Entry 6S50 (X-ray diffraction, 2.00 A resolution); this record covers chains A and B.

Chain A (and B):
Molecule: Streptavidin
Organism: Streptomyces avidinii
Notes: chain B of this document is another copy of the same molecule, construct and numbering; everything in this record applies to it too
Reference sequence: P22629 (SAV_STRAV); the construct has insertions or renumbered stretches relative to UniProt, so the offset changes along the chain: 15-159 = UniProt 39-183; 199-343 = UniProt 39-183
Sequence (343 residues; row label = number of the first residue in the row):
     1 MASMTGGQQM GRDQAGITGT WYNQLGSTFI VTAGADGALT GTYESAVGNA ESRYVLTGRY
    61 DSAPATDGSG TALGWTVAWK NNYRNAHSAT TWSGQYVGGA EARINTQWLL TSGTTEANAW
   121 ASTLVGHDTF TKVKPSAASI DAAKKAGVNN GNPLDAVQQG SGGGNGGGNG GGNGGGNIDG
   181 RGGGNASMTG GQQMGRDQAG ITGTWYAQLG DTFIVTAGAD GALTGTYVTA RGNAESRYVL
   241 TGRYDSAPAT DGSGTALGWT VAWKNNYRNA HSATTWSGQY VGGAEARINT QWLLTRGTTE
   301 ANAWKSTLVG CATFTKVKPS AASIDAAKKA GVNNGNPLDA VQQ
Disordered / not traced: 1-12, 137-196, 321-343 (chain B: 1-12, 137-196, 319-343)
Construct notes: initiating methionine (1); expression tag (2-14); conflict Ala121 (Lys145 in P22629), Ala207 (Asn47 in P22629), Asp211 (Ser51 in P22629), Val228 (Glu68 in P22629), Thr229 (Ser69 in P22629), Arg231 (Val71 in P22629), Arg296 (Ser136 in P22629), Cys311 (His151 in P22629), Ala312 (Asp152 in P22629); linker (160-198)
Residues lining bound ligands:
  - 4IR ({N-(4-{[2-(amino-kappaN)ethyl]sulfamoyl-kappaN}phenyl)-5-[(3aS,4S,6aR)-2-oxohexahydro-1H-thieno[3,4-d]imidazol-4-yl]pentanamide}(chloro)[(1,2,3,4,5-eta)-1,2,3,4,5-pentamethylcyclopentadienyl]iridium(III)), molecule 1: Asn23, Leu25, Ser27, Tyr43, Ser45, Val47, Gly48, Asn49, Ala50, Trp79, Ala86, Ser88, Thr90, Trp92, Trp108, Leu110, Ser112, Thr114, Asn118, Ala121, Ser122, Leu124, Asp128
  - 4IR, molecule 2: Leu209, Asp211, Tyr227, Thr229, Arg231, Gly232, Asn233, Ala234, Trp263, Ala270, Ser272, Thr274, Trp276, Trp292, Leu294, Arg296, Thr298, Lys305, Leu308
  - 4IR, molecule 3: Trp304, Lys305, Leu308
Swiss-Prot annotation at these positions:
  - motif (Cell attachment site): Arg59 to Asp61, Arg243 to Asp245
  - binding site (biotin): Tyr43, Tyr54, Trp92, Trp108, Trp120, Tyr227, Tyr238, Trp276, Trp292, Trp304

Interface between chain A and chain B:
Inter-chain disulfides: Cys311(A)-Cys311(B)
Contacting residue pairs (49):
  Val47(A) with Trp304(B)
  Gly48(A) with Trp304(B)
  Gln107(A) with Gln107(B); Val125(B); Gly126(B), hydrogen bond (side chain-backbone); His127(B)
  Trp108(A) with Trp304(B)
  Leu109(A) with Val309(B), hydrophobic
  Leu110(A) with Trp304(B), hydrophobic
  Ala117(A) with Arg231(B), hydrogen bond (backbone-side chain)
  Trp120(A) with Arg231(B); Gly232(B); Trp292(B); Leu294(B), hydrophobic
  Ala121(A) with Leu308(B)
  Thr123(A) with Leu308(B); Val309(B), hydrogen bond (backbone-backbone)
  Leu124(A) with Lys305(B); Thr307(B); Leu308(B), hydrophobic
  Val125(A) with Gln107(B); Leu293(B), hydrophobic; Thr307(B), hydrogen bond (backbone-backbone); Val309(B), hydrophobic
  Gly126(A) with Gln107(B), hydrogen bond (backbone-side chain)
  His127(A) with His127(B), hydrogen bond
  Gly232(A) with Trp120(B)
  Gln291(A) with Gln291(B); Val309(B); Gly310(B), hydrogen bond (side chain-backbone)
  Trp292(A) with Trp120(B)
  Leu293(A) with Val125(B), hydrophobic
  Leu294(A) with Trp120(B), hydrophobic
  Trp304(A) with Val47(B); Gly48(B); Trp108(B); Leu110(B), hydrophobic
  Lys305(A) with Leu124(B)
  Thr307(A) with Leu124(B); Val125(B), hydrogen bond (backbone-backbone)
  Leu308(A) with Ala121(B); Thr123(B); Leu124(B), hydrophobic
  Val309(A) with Leu109(B), hydrophobic; Thr123(B), hydrogen bond (backbone-backbone); Val125(B), hydrophobic; Gln291(B)
  Gly310(A) with Gln291(B), hydrogen bond (backbone-side chain)
  Cys311(A) with Cys311(B), disulfide
Interface residues without a listed pair, chain A (29 interface residues in all): Leu25, Leu209, Arg231
Interface residues without a listed pair, chain B (28 interface residues in all): Leu25, Leu209

Overview:
29 residues of chain A and 28 residues of chain B are in contact, with 1 disulfide bond and 10 hydrogen bonds.
Polar contacts include Gln107(A)-Gly126(B), Ala117(A)-Arg231(B) and His127(A)-His127(B). Chain A binds 3
copies of compound 4IR. UniProt lists 10 biotin-binding residues on chain A.
Both chains are Streptavidin (Streptomyces avidinii). Entry 6S50 (scdSav(SARK)mv2 - Engineering Single-Chain
Dimeric Streptavidin as Host for Artificial Metalloenzymes) was determined by X-ray diffraction (same
publication as 6S4Q).
